PDB entry 1J4U | X-ray diffraction, 2.90 A resolution | chains B and D of the 4 polymer chains in the assembly

Chain B (and D):
Name: Artocarpin
Source organism: Artocarpus integer
Notes: chain D of this document is another copy of the same molecule, construct and numbering; everything in this record applies to it too
UniProt: Q7M1T4 (Q7M1T4_ARTIN); residue numbers follow UniProt; this construct covers 1-149
Chain sequence (149 residues; row label = number of the first residue in the row):
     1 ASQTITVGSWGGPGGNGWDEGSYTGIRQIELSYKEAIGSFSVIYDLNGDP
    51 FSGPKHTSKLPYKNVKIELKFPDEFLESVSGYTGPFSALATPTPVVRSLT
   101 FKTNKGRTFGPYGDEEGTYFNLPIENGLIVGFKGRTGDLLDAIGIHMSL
Sequence notes: modified residue (1); conflict Ser9 (Pro in Q7M1T4), Glu20 (Asp in Q7M1T4), Asp49 (Glu in Q7M1T4), Lys70 (Arg in Q7M1T4), Gly84 (Ala in Q7M1T4), Ile145 (Val in Q7M1T4), Ser148 (Ala in Q7M1T4)
Modified residues: Ala1 (n-acetylalanine; AYA)
Residues lining bound ligands: methyl alpha-D-mannopyranoside (MMA): Gly14, Gly15, Ala90, Thr91, Thr93, Val95, Gly137, Asp138, Leu139, Asp141

Interface between chain B and chain D:
Contacting residue pairs - 35 pairs, chain B then chain D:
  Ala1(B) - Thr24(D)
  Ala1(B) - Gly25(D)
  Ala1(B) - Phe71(D)
  Ala1(B) - Phe75(D)
  Ala1(B) - Leu128(D)
  Ser2(B) - Tyr23(D)
  Ser2(B) - Thr24(D)  hydrogen bond (backbone-backbone)
  Ser2(B) - Leu128(D)
  Ser2(B) - Val130(D)
  Ser2(B) - Ser148(D)
  Ser2(B) - Leu149(D)
  Gln3(B) - Leu149(D)  hydrogen bond (backbone-backbone)
  Glu20(B) - Asn47(D)
  Gly21(B) - Asn47(D)
  Ser22(B) - Asn47(D)  hydrogen bond (backbone-side chain)
  Tyr23(B) - Ser2(D)
  Tyr23(B) - Asn47(D)
  Thr24(B) - Ala1(D)
  Thr24(B) - Ser2(D)  hydrogen bond (backbone-backbone)
  Leu46(B) - Leu46(D)  hydrophobic
  Leu46(B) - Phe51(D)  hydrophobic
  Asn47(B) - Glu20(D)
  Asn47(B) - Gly21(D)
  Asn47(B) - Ser22(D)
  Asn47(B) - Tyr23(D)  hydrogen bond
  Phe51(B) - Leu46(D)  hydrophobic
  Phe71(B) - Ala1(D)
  Pro72(B) - Ala1(D)
  Phe75(B) - Ala1(D)
  Leu128(B) - Ala1(D)
  Leu128(B) - Ser2(D)
  Val130(B) - Ser2(D)
  Ser148(B) - Ser2(D)
  Leu149(B) - Ser2(D)
  Leu149(B) - Gln3(D)  hydrogen bond (backbone-backbone)
Interface residues without a listed pair, chain B (19 interface residues in all): Gly25
Interface residues without a listed pair, chain D (20 interface residues in all): Ile26, Pro72

Summary:
19 residues of chain B and 20 residues of chain D are in contact, with 6 hydrogen bonds. Among the polar pairs
are Ser22(B)-Asn47(D), Asn47(B)-Tyr23(D) and Ser2(B)-Thr24(D). Ligands of chain B: methyl
alpha-D-mannopyranoside.
Chain B and chain D are both Artocarpin (Artocarpus integer); the structure, Structure of Artocarpin Complexed
with Me-alpha-Mannose, was determined by X-ray diffraction, deposited together with 1J4S and 1J4T.
